Entry 1SXP (X-ray diffraction, 2.50 A resolution); this record covers chains D and A of the 4 polymer chains in the assembly.

== Chain D ==
Molecule: 13-nt DNA strand
Sequence (13 nucleotides; numbered 14 to 26; the number before each row is that of its first residue):
    14 CTATCTGAGTATC
Unresolved in the structure: 26

== Chain A ==
Protein: DNA beta-glucosyltransferase
Organism: Enterobacteria phage T4
Notes: EC 2.4.1.27
UniProtKB: P04547 (GSTB_BPT4); numbering as in UniProt (aligned over 1-351)
Sequence (351 residues; numbered 1 to 351; the number before each row is that of its first residue):
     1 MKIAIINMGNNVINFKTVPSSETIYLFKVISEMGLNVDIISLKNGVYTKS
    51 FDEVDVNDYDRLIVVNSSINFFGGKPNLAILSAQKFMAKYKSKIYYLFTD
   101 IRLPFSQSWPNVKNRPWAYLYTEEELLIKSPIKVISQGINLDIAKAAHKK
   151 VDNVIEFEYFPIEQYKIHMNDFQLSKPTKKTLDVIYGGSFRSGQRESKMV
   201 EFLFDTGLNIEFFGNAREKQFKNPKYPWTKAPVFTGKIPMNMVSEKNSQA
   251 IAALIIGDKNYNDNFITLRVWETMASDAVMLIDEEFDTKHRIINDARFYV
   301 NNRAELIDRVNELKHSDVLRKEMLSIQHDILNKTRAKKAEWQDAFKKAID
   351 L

== Interface between chain D and chain A ==
Residue-residue contacts (15):
  DA16(D) - Lys149(A)  salt bridge to the phosphate
  DA16(D) - Lys150(A)  salt bridge to the phosphate
  DT17(D) - Lys150(A)  phosphate contact
  DT19(D) - Arg115(A)  base contact
  DG20(D) - Asn70(A)  hydrogen bond to the base
  DG20(D) - Phe71(A)  hydrogen bond to the base
  DG20(D) - Phe72(A)  base contact
  DG20(D) - Gly73(A)  base contact
  DG20(D) - Gly74(A)  base contact
  DG20(D) - Arg115(A)  hydrogen bond to the base
  DA21(D) - Phe72(A)  base contact
  DA21(D) - Gly73(A)  base contact
  DA21(D) - Lys75(A)  hydrogen bond to the base
  DA24(D) - Lys237(A)  phosphate contact
  DT25(D) - Lys237(A)  salt bridge to the phosphate
Other interface residues (no listed pair), chain A (11 interface residues in all): Asn215

== Summary ==
7 residues of chain D face 11 of chain A across their interface, with 4 hydrogen bonds and 3 salt bridges.
Polar contacts include DG20(D)-Asn70(A), DG20(D)-Phe71(A) and DG20(D)-Arg115(A).
Here chain D is a 13-nt DNA strand and chain A is DNA beta-glucosyltransferase (Enterobacteria phage T4).
Entry 1SXP (BGT in complex with a 13mer DNA containing a central A:G mismatch) was determined by X-ray
diffraction, deposited together with 1SXQ.
